Entry 4BES (X-ray diffraction, 2.54 A resolution); this record covers chain A.

[Chain A]
Protein: Phosphocholine transferase ankx
From: Legionella pneumophila SUBSP. pneumophila STR. philadelphia 1
Notes: EC 2.7.1.-; fragment: fic and ankyrin repeats domains, residues 2-484
UniProtKB: Q5ZXN6 (ANKX_LEGPH); residues 2-484 here = UniProt positions 2-484
Chain sequence (484 residues; row label = number of the first residue in the row):
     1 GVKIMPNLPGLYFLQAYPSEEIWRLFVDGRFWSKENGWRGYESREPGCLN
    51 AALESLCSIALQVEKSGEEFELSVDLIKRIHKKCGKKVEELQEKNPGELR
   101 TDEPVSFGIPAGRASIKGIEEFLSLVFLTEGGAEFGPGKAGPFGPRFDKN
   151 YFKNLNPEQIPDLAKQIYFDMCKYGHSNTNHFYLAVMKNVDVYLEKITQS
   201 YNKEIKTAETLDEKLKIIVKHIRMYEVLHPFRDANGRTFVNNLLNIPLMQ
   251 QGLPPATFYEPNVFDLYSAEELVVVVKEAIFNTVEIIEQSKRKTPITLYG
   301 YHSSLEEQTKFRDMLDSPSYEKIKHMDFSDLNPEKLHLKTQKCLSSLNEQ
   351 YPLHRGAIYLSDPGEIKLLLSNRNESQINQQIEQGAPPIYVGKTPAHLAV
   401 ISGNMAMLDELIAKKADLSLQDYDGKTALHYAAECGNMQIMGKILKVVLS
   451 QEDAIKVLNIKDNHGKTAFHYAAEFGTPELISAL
Not modelled in the structure: 1-5, 86-95
Construct notes: expression tag (1); engineered mutation Pro-247 (Leu in Q5ZXN6)
Residues lining bound ligands:
  - cytidine-5'-monophosphate (C5P): Asp-28, Arg-30, Phe-31, Tyr-41, Arg-44, Glu-45, Cys-48, Ala-234, Asn-235, Gly-236, Arg-237, Pro-261, Asn-262
  - phosphocholine (PC): Val-105, Phe-107, Glu-226, His-229, Phe-231, Arg-232, Asp-233, Ala-234, Asn-235, Gly-236, Asn-262, Asp-265
Curated features (UniProtKB/Swiss-Prot):
  - mutagenesis: His-229 (H229A: Abolishes phosphocholine transferase activity)
From the paper describing this entry:
  - mutagenesis - H229A, D233A, R237E: decreased catalytic activity on auto-phosphocholination
  - binding site for cytidine-5'-monophosphate: Arg-237
  - catalytic residues: His-229, Arg-237
  - mutagenesis - Y41A, F107G, E226A, H229A, D233A, R237E, D265A: decreased catalytic activity on Rab1 phosphocholination

[In short]
Chain A binds cytidine-5'-monophosphate and phosphocholine. Curated annotation (UniProt) lists one mutagenesis
site. From the paper: catalytic residues His-229 and Arg-237; Y41A, F107G and E226A, among others, reduce
catalytic activity on Rab1 phosphocholination; 7 substitutions were tested in all.
Chain A is Phosphocholine transferase ankx (Legionella pneumophila SUBSP. pneumophila STR. philadelphia 1);
the structure, Crystal structure of the Legionella pneumophila FIC domain-containing effector AnkX protein in
complex with cytidine monophosphate ..., was determined by X-ray diffraction, deposited together with 4BEP and
4BER.
